Entry 6G4Z (X-ray diffraction, 2.84 A resolution); this record covers chain A.

Chain A:
Molecule: Mitogen-activated protein kinase kinase kinase 14
From: Mus musculus
Notes: EC 2.7.11.25
Reference sequence: Q9WUL6 (M3K14_MOUSE); residue numbers follow UniProt; this construct covers 329-675
Sequence (349 residues; numbered 327 to 675; the number before each row is that of its first residue):
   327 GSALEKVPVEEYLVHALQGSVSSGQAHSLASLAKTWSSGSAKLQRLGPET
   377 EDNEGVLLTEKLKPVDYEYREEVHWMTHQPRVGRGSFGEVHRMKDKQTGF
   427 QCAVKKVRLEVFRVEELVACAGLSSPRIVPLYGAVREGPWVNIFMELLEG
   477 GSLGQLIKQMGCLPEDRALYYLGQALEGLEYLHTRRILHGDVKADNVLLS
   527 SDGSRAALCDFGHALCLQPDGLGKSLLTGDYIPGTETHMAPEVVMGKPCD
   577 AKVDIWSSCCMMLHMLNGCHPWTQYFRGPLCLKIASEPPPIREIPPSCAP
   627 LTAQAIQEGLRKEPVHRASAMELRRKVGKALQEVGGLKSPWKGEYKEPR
Not modelled in the structure: 327-333, 364-377, 545-550
Sequence notes: expression tag (327-328)
Small-molecule neighbours: ELW (5-fluoranyl-1-[4-[2-[(3R)-1-methyl-3-oxidanyl-2-oxidanylidene-pyrrol-3-yl]ethynyl]pyridin-2-yl]indazole-3-carboxamide): R410, G411, E415, V416, A429, K431, E442, C446, V455, P456, L457, I469, M471, E472, L473, L474, G477, S478, Q481, L524, C535, D536, F537
Swiss-Prot annotation at these positions:
  - active site: D517 (Proton acceptor)
  - binding site (ATP): V408 to V416, K431
  - modified residue: T561 (Phosphothreonine)

Summary:
Ligands of chain A: compound ELW. From UniProt: active-site residue D517 and 10 ATP-binding residues.
Chain A is Mitogen-activated protein kinase kinase kinase 14 (Mus musculus); the structure, Crystal structure
of murine NF-kappaB inducing kinase (NIK) in complex with compound 2f, was determined by X-ray diffraction
(same publication as 6G4Y).
